Entry 8EAT (electron microscopy, 3.10 A resolution); this record covers chains A and F of the 15 polymer chains in the assembly.

[Chain A]
Name: Vacuolar ATPase assembly protein VMA22
From: Saccharomyces cerevisiae
UniProt: P38784 (VMA22_YEAST); residue numbers follow UniProt; this construct covers 1-181
Sequence (181 residues; row label = number of the first residue in the row):
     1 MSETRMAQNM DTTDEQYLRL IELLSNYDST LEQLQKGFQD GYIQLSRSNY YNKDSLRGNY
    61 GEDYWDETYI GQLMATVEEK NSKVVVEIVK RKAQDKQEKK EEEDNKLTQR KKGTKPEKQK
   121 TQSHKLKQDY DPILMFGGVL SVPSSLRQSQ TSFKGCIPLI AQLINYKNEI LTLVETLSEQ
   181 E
Disordered / not traced: 1-13, 93-126, 178-181

[Chain F]
Name: V-type proton ATPase subunit F
From: Saccharomyces cerevisiae
UniProt: A0A6A5PYF6 (A0A6A5PYF6_YEASX); residue numbers follow UniProt; this construct covers 1-118
Sequence (118 residues; each row starts with the number of its first residue):
     1 MAEKRTLIAV IADEDTTTGL LLAGIGQITP ETQEKNFFVY QEGKTTKEEI TDKFNHFTEE
    61 RDDIAILLIN QHIAENIRAR VDSFTNAFPA ILEIPSKDHP YDPEKDSVLK RVRKLFGE
Disordered / not traced: 1-2, 118

[How chain A and chain F interact]
Contacting residue pairs (71):
  Tyr17(A) with Gly117(F)
  Tyr27(A) with Tyr101(F); Asp106(F), hydrogen bond
  Leu31(A) with Tyr101(F), hydrophobic
  Leu34(A) with Pro95(F)
  Gln35(A) with Pro100(F); Tyr101(F), hydrogen bond (side chain-backbone)
  Phe38(A) with Pro95(F), hydrophobic
  Tyr42(A) with Asp15(F); Thr16(F), hydrogen bond; Pro95(F), hydrogen bond (side chain-backbone); Ser96(F); Lys97(F)
  Leu45(A) with Asp15(F)
  Tyr60(A) with Thr18(F)
  Gly61(A) with Thr18(F)
  Glu62(A) with Glu14(F)
  Trp65(A) with Glu14(F); Thr17(F); Thr18(F), hydrogen bond; Leu21(F); Gln27(F); Val39(F), hydrophobic
  Asp66(A) with Gln27(F)
  Glu67(A) with Gln27(F); Ile28(F)
  Tyr69(A) with Gly24(F), hydrogen bond (side chain-backbone); Ile25(F); Gly26(F); Gln27(F), hydrogen bond (backbone-backbone); Ile28(F)
  Gly71(A) with Gly24(F); Ile25(F); Gly26(F)
  Gln72(A) with Gly24(F), hydrogen bond (backbone-backbone)
  Leu73(A) with Ala23(F); Gly24(F), hydrogen bond (backbone-backbone)
  Met74(A) with Thr6(F)
  Ala75(A) with Arg5(F); Thr6(F); Ile8(F), hydrophobic; Ile66(F), hydrophobic
  Val77(A) with Glu3(F); Arg5(F); Ala65(F), hydrophobic
  Glu79(A) with Glu3(F)
  Val84(A) with Ala87(F)
  Val86(A) with Ile66(F), hydrophobic
  Pro132(A) with Leu21(F); Leu22(F)
  Met135(A) with Leu21(F), hydrophobic
  Phe136(A) with Thr18(F); Leu22(F), hydrophobic
  Gln150(A) with Leu22(F)
  Phe153(A) with Gly19(F); Ala23(F)
  Lys154(A) with Leu22(F); Ala23(F)
  Ile157(A) with Ala23(F), hydrophobic
  Ile160(A) with Leu92(F), hydrophobic
  Leu163(A) with Leu92(F), hydrophobic
  Ile164(A) with Ile66(F), hydrophobic; Leu92(F), hydrophobic
  Lys167(A) with Glu93(F), salt bridge; Asp106(F), salt bridge; Val108(F)
  Ile170(A) with Val108(F), hydrophobic; Val112(F), hydrophobic
  Val174(A) with Arg111(F); Leu115(F)
  Leu177(A) with Leu115(F), hydrophobic
Interface residues without a listed pair, chain A (48 interface residues in all): Leu20, Leu24, Ser46, Ile70, Thr76, Ile88, Ile133, Leu146, Ser149, Leu171
Interface residues without a listed pair, chain F (44 interface residues in all): Leu7, Leu20, Pro30, Leu68, Asn70, Phe88, Ala90, Ile91, Ile94

[In short]
Chain A and chain F form an interface of 48 and 44 residues respectively, with 9 hydrogen bonds and 2 salt
bridges. Polar contacts include Lys167(A)-Glu93(F), Lys167(A)-Asp106(F) and Tyr27(A)-Asp106(F).
Chain A is Vacuolar ATPase assembly protein VMA22 and chain F is V-type proton ATPase subunit F, both from
Saccharomyces cerevisiae; the structure, Yeast VO missing subunits a, e, and f in complex with Vma12-22p, was
determined by electron microscopy (same publication as 8EAS and 8EAV).
